Entry 2UXV (X-ray diffraction, 2.61 A resolution); this record covers chain A.

[Chain A]
Protein: Protein sufi
From: Escherichia coli
UniProt: P26648 (SUFI_ECOLI); residues 28-470 here = UniProt positions 28-470
Chain sequence (451 residues; each row starts with the number of its first residue):
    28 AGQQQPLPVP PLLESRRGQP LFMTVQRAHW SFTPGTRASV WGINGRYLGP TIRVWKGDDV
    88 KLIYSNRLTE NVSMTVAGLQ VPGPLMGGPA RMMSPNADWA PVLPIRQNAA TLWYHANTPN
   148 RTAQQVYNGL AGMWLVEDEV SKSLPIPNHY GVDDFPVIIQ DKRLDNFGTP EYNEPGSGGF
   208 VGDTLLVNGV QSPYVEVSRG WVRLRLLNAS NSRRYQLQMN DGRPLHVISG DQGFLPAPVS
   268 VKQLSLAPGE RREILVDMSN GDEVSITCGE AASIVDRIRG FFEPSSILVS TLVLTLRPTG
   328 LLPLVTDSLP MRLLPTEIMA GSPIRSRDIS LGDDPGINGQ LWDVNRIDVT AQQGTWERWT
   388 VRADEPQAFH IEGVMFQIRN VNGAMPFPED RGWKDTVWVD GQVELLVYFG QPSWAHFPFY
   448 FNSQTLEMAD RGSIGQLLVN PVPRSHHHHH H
Disordered / not traced: 28-29, 296-313, 470-478
From the paper describing this entry:
  - conformationally variable residues (loop rearrangement): Ala55 to Ser66

[In short]
From the paper: conformational variability at Ala55.
Chain A is Protein sufi (Escherichia coli); the structure, SufI Protein from Escherichia Coli, was determined
by X-ray diffraction, deposited together with 2UXT.
